Entry 7W5X (electron microscopy, 3.40 A resolution); this record covers chains 2 and D of the 9 polymer chains in the assembly.

== Chain 2 ==
Molecule: zwf promoter DNA reverse strand
Sequence (75 nucleotides; each row starts with the number of its first residue):
     2 TGCATCCGTGAGTCGAGGGTAATAACTGCTTTTACGAGCTTGCGAAAACT
    52 GTAAACGCTTATCCACCCGTGCGAT

== Chain D ==
Name: DNA-directed RNA polymerase subunit beta'
Source organism: Escherichia coli K-12
Notes: EC 2.7.7.6
UniProtKB: P0A8T7 (RPOC_ECOLI); numbering as in UniProt (aligned over 1-1407)
Sequence (1407 residues; row label = number of the first residue in the row):
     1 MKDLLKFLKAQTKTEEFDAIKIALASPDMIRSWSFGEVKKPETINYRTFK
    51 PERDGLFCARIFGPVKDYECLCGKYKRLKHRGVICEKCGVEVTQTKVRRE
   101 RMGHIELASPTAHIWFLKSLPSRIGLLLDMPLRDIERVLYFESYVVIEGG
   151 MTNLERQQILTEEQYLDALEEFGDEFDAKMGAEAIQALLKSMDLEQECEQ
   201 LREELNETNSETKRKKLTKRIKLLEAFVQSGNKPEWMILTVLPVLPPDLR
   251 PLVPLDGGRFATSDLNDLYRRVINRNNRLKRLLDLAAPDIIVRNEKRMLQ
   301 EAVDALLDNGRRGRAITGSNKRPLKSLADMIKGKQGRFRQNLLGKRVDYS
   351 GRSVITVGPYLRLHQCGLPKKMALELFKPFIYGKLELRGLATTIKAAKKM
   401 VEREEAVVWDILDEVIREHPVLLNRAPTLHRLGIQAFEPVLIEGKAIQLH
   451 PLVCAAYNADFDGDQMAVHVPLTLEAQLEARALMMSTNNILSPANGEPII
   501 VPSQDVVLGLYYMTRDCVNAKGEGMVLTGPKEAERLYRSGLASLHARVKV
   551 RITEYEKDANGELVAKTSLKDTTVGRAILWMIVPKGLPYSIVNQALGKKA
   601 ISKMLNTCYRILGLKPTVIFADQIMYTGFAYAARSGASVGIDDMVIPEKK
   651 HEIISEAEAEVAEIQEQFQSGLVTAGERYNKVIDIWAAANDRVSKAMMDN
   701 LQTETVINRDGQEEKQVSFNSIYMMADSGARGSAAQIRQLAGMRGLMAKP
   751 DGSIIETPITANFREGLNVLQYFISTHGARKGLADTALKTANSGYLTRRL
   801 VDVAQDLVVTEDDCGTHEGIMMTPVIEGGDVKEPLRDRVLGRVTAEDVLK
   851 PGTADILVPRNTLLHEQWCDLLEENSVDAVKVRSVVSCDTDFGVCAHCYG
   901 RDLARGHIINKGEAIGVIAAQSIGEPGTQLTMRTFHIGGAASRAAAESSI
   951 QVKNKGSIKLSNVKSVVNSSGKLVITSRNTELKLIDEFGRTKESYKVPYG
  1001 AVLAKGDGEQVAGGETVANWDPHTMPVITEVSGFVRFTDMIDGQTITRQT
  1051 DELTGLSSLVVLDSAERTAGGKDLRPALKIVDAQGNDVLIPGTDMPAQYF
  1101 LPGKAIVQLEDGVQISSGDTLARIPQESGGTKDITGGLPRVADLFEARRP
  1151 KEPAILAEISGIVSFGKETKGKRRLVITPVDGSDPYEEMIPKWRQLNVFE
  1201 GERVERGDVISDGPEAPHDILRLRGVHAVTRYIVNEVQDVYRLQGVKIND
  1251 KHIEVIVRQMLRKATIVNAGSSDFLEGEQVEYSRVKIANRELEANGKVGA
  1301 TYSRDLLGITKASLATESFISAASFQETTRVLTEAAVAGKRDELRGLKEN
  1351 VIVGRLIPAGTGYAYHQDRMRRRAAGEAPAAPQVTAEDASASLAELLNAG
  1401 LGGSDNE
Not modelled in the structure: 1-14, 121, 359, 933-947, 1127-1136, 1184, 1377-1407
Curated features (UniProtKB/Swiss-Prot):
  - binding site (Zn(2+)): Cys-70, Cys-72, Cys-85, Cys-88, Cys-814, Cys-888, Cys-895, Cys-898
  - binding site (Mg(2+)): Asp-460, Asp-462, Asp-464
  - modified residue: Lys-983 (N6-acetyllysine)
  - mutagenesis: Gln-504 (Q504P: Resistant to antibiotics salinamide A and B), Asn-690 (N690D: Resistant to antibiotics salinamide A and B), Met-697 (M697V: Resistant to antibiotics salinamide A and B), Ala-735 (A735T: Resistant to antibiotics salinamide A and B), Arg-738 (R738C/H/P/S: Resistant to antibiotics salinamide A and B), Ala-748 (A748E: Resistant to antibiotics salinamide A and B), Pro-758 (P758S/T: Resistant to antibiotics salinamide A and B), Phe-763 (F763C: Resistant to antibiotics salinamide A and B), Ser-775 (S775A: Resistant to antibiotics salinamide A and B), Ala-779 (A779T/V: Resistant to antibiotics salinamide A and B), Arg-780 (R780C: Resistant to antibiotics salinamide A and B), Gly-782 (G782A/C: Resistant to antibiotics salinamide A and B), 1 further mutagenesis entry in UniProt

== Interface between chain 2 and chain D ==
Pairs across the interface (22):
  DC8(2) / Arg-1330(D)  phosphate contact
  DG9(2) / Arg-311(D)  salt bridge to the phosphate
  DG9(2) / Glu-1327(D)  phosphate contact
  DG9(2) / Arg-1330(D)  sugar contact
  DT10(2) / Lys-332(D)  salt bridge to the phosphate
  DT10(2) / Tyr-795(D)  phosphate contact
  DT10(2) / Gln-1326(D)  phosphate contact
  DT10(2) / Glu-1327(D)  hydrogen bond to the phosphate
  DG11(2) / Arg-339(D)  salt bridge to the phosphate
  DG11(2) / Tyr-795(D)  sugar contact
  DA12(2) / Lys-334(D)  salt bridge to the phosphate
  DA12(2) / Thr-790(D)  hydrogen bond to the base
  DA12(2) / Ala-791(D)  sugar contact
  DA12(2) / Gly-794(D)  sugar contact
  DG13(2) / Lys-334(D)  salt bridge to the phosphate
  DT14(2) / Arg-352(D)  sugar contact
  DC15(2) / Arg-346(D)  salt bridge to the phosphate
  DG20(2) / Arg-259(D)  salt bridge to the phosphate
  DT21(2) / Ser-319(D)  base contact
  DT21(2) / Asn-320(D)  hydrogen bond to the base
  DA22(2) / Ser-319(D)  hydrogen bond to the base
  DA35(2) / Arg-47(D)  sugar contact
Other interface residues (no listed pair), chain 2 (14 interface residues in all): DT2, DC36
Other interface residues (no listed pair), chain D (19 interface residues in all): Ala-426, Met-1189

== Overview ==
14 residues of chain 2 face 19 of chain D across their interface, with 4 hydrogen bonds and 7 salt bridges.
Polar pairs include DA12(2)/Thr-790(D), DT21(2)/Asn-320(D) and DA22(2)/Ser-319(D). Curated annotation
(UniProt) lists 8 Zn2+-binding residues, 3 Mg2+-binding residues and 13 mutagenesis sites on chain D.
Chain 2 is zwf promoter DNA reverse strand and chain D is DNA-directed RNA polymerase subunit beta'
(Escherichia coli K-12); the structure, Cryo-EM structure of SoxS-dependent transcription activation complex
with zwf promoter DNA, was determined by electron microscopy together with 7W5W and 7W5Y from the same study.
